PDB entry 5T5I | X-ray diffraction, 1.90 A resolution | chains J and N of the 12 polymer chains in the assembly

Chain J:
Name: Tungsten formylmethanofuran dehydrogenase subunit B
Organism: Methanothermobacter sp. CaT2
Chain sequence (432 residues; row label = number of the first residue in the row):
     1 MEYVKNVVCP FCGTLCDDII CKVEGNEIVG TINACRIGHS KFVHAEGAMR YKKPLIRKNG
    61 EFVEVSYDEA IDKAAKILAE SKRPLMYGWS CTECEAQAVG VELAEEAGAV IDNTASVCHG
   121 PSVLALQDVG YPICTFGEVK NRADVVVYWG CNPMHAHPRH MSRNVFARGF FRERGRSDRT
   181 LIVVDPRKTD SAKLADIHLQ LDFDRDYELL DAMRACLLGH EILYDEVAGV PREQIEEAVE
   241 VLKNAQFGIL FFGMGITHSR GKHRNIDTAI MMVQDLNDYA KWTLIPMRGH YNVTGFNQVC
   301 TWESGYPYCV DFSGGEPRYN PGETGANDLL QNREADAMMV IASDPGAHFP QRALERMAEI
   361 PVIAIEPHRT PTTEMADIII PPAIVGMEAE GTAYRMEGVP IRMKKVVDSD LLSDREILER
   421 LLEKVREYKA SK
Disordered / not traced: 432
Metal / ion sites: 4Fe-4S cluster Fe: Cys9, Cys12, Cys16, Cys35; K+ site 1: Ser40, Lys41, Val43 (shared with 1 residue of chain L); tungsten ion: Cys118 (together with hydrosulfuric acid, molybdopterin guanosine dinucleotide); Ca2+: Asp128 (shared with 3 residues of chain K); Mg2+: Glu138 (shared with 2 residues of chain I); K+ site 2: Gly305 (shared with 3 residues of chain I)
Residues lining bound ligands:
  - hydrosulfuric acid (H2S): Thr114, Cys118, Gly289, His290, Val293
  - molybdopterin guanosine dinucleotide (MGD; 2-amino-5,6-dimercapto-7-methyl-3,7,8a,9-tetrahydro-8-oxa-1,3,9,10-tetraaza-anthracen-4-one guanosine dinucleotide), molecule 1: Phe11, Cys12, Ile37, Cys118, Trp149, Gly150, Cys151, Asn152, His155, Ala156, His157, Val184, Asp185, Pro186, Arg187, Thr189, Leu201, Phe203, Asp204, Asp206, Gly253, Met254, Gly255, Ile256, Ser259, Gly289, His290
  - molybdopterin guanosine dinucleotide (MGD), molecule 2: Lys41, Cys91, Thr92, Thr114, Val117, Cys118, Met254, His258, His290, Tyr291, Ile341, Ala342, Ser343, Asp344, Pro345, His348, Ile365, Glu366, Pro367, His368, Thr370, Pro382, Ala383, Ile384, Val385, Asp414
  - 4Fe-4S cluster (SF4): Cys9, Phe11, Cys12, Thr14, Leu15, Cys16, Ile19, Ala34, Cys35, Ile37, Gly38, His157, Pro158, Arg159

Chain N:
Name: Tungsten formylmethanofuran dehydrogenase subunit fwdF
Organism: Methanothermobacter wolfeii
Chain sequence (349 residues; row label = number of the first residue in the row):
     1 METTEVIEGK NITVERTGEE NRRLIFQDCL CAVCGLCGEI CPVSAIEVNP TGAMVRTEQE
    61 KSKIAIDENK CVLCGMCSSI CPFQALDLQI DGTSIKELAE YPKIIKSAEI DDETCIQCKA
   121 CETACPQDAI TITRELPERK DLVTGEIEID KDTCIYCGMC EEMCPVDAIE IDHQTPSSAS
   181 PVVATDIRVD EDKCVHCGIC KRICPVDAIM QVCRICPYGE YEIKTPEVTG TSYIDPELCV
   241 NCGWCQEICP VDAATVTKPF EGELIIDQDT CQACETCVMV CPCNVLSFPK PEKPGEKTTK
   301 LHKDERFCIY CGACERSCPV TAITVKRNRI NTTPIRSKAW KNAFDSLLK
Disordered / not traced: 1-8, 214-225
Metal / ion sites: 4Fe-4S cluster Fe site 1: Cys31, Cys34, Cys37, Cys81; 4Fe-4S cluster Fe site 2: Cys41, Cys71, Cys74, Cys77; 4Fe-4S cluster Fe site 3: Cys115, Cys118, Cys121, Cys249; K+ site 1: Glu122, Thr123, Cys125, Asp128; 4Fe-4S cluster Fe site 4: Cys125, Cys239, Cys242, Cys245; 4Fe-4S cluster Fe site 5: Cys154, Cys157, Cys160, Cys204; K+ site 2: Glu161, Glu162, Cys164, Asp167; 4Fe-4S cluster Fe site 6: Cys164, Cys194, Cys197, Cys200; K+ site 3: Gln246, Glu247, Cys249, Asp252; 4Fe-4S cluster Fe site 7: Cys271, Cys274, Cys277, Cys318; 4Fe-4S cluster Fe site 8: Cys281, Cys308, Cys311, Cys314; K+ site 4: Glu315, Arg316, Cys318
Residues lining bound ligands:
  - 4Fe-4S cluster (SF4), molecule 1: Leu24, Cys41, Pro42, Val43, Ala45, Ile46, Ile66, Cys71, Val72, Leu73, Cys74, Gly75, Met76, Cys77
  - 4Fe-4S cluster (SF4), molecule 2: Phe26, Cys31, Ala32, Val33, Cys34, Gly35, Leu36, Cys37, Val48, Ile64, Cys81, Pro82, Phe83, Ala85, Leu86
  - 4Fe-4S cluster (SF4), molecule 3: Ala108, Cys125, Pro126, Gln127, Ala129, Ile130, Ile234, Cys239, Val240, Asn241, Cys242, Gly243, Trp244, Cys245, Val256
  - 4Fe-4S cluster (SF4), molecule 4: Ile110, Cys115, Ile116, Gln117, Cys118, Lys119, Ala120, Cys121, Ile132, Cys249, Pro250, Val251, Ala253, Ala254
  - 4Fe-4S cluster (SF4), molecule 5: Ile147, Cys164, Pro165, Val166, Ala168, Ile169, Val189, Cys194, Val195, His196, Cys197, Gly198, Ile199, Cys200, Gln211
  - 4Fe-4S cluster (SF4), molecule 6: Ile149, Cys154, Ile155, Tyr156, Cys157, Gly158, Met159, Cys160, Ile171, Ile187, Cys204, Pro205, Val206, Ala208, Ile209
  - 4Fe-4S cluster (SF4), molecule 7: Leu264, Cys281, Pro282, Cys283, Val285, Leu286, Cys308, Ile309, Tyr310, Cys311, Gly312, Ala313, Cys314, Val325
  - 4Fe-4S cluster (SF4), molecule 8: Cys271, Gln272, Ala273, Cys274, Glu275, Thr276, Cys277, Phe288, Leu301, Cys318, Pro319, Val320, Ala322, Ile323

How chain J and chain N interact:
Pairs across the interface - 20 pairs, chain J then chain N:
  Arg168(J) - Gln272(N)  hydrogen bond (side chain-backbone)
  Phe170(J) - Lys297(N)  hydrogen bond (backbone-side chain)
  Phe171(J) - Gly295(N)
  Phe171(J) - Lys297(N)
  Arg172(J) - Pro291(N)
  Glu173(J) - Thr298(N)
  Glu173(J) - Lys300(N)
  Arg174(J) - Ala273(N)
  Arg174(J) - Phe288(N)
  Arg174(J) - Pro289(N)  hydrogen bond (side chain-backbone)
  Arg174(J) - Thr298(N)  hydrogen bond
  Arg174(J) - Thr299(N)  hydrogen bond (side chain-backbone)
  Arg174(J) - Lys300(N)  hydrogen bond (side chain-backbone)
  Ser177(J) - Ala273(N)
  Ser177(J) - Glu275(N)  hydrogen bond
  Ser177(J) - Phe288(N)
  Gln246(J) - Pro291(N)  hydrogen bond (side chain-backbone)
  Gln246(J) - Glu292(N)
  Gln246(J) - Lys293(N)
  Gln246(J) - Pro294(N)

Overview:
Chain J and chain N form an interface of 8 and 14 residues respectively; the contacts include 8 hydrogen
bonds. Among the polar pairs are Arg168(J)-Gln272(N), Phe170(J)-Lys297(N) and Arg174(J)-Pro289(N). Chain J
binds 4Fe-4S cluster, molybdopterin guanosine dinucleotide and hydrosulfuric acid.
Chain J is Tungsten formylmethanofuran dehydrogenase subunit B (Methanothermobacter sp. CaT2) and chain N is
Tungsten formylmethanofuran dehydrogenase subunit fwdF (Methanothermobacter wolfeii); the structure,
Tungsten-containing formylmethanofuran dehydrogenase from methanothermobacter wolfeii, orthorhombic form at
1.9 A, was determined by X-ray diffraction (same publication as 5T5M and 5T61).
